Entry 8TNC (X-ray diffraction, 1.40 A resolution); this record covers chains A and C of the 3 polymer chains in the assembly.

== Chain A (and C) ==
Protein: De novo designed protein
From: synthetic construct
Notes: chain C of this document is another copy of the same molecule, construct and numbering; everything in this record applies to it too
Sequence (147 residues; each row starts with the number of its first residue):
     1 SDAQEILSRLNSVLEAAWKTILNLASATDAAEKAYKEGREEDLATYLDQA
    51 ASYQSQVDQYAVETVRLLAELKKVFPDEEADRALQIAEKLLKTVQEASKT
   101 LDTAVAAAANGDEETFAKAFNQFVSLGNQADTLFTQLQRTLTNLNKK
Ligand contacts: Niraparib (3JD; 2-{4-[(3S)-piperidin-3-yl]phenyl}-2H-indazole-7-carboxamide): Ile21, Leu24, Ala25, Thr28, Asp29, Glu32, Gln54, Val57, Val94, Ala97, Phe123, Val124, Gly127, Asn128, Ala130, Asp131, Phe134

== Interface between chain A and chain C ==
Pairs across the interface (18; chain A residue first):
  Lys19(A) - Thr45(C)
  Lys19(A) - Gln49(C)  hydrogen bond
  Leu22(A) - Asp42(C)
  Leu22(A) - Thr45(C)
  Leu22(A) - Tyr46(C)  hydrogen bond (backbone-side chain)
  Asn23(A) - Gln49(C)
  Ser26(A) - Ser26(C)  hydrogen bond
  Ser26(A) - Ala30(C)
  Ser26(A) - Tyr46(C)
  Asp29(A) - Lys33(C)  salt bridge
  Ala30(A) - Ser26(C)
  Lys33(A) - Asp29(C)  salt bridge
  Asp42(A) - Leu22(C)
  Thr45(A) - Leu22(C)
  Tyr46(A) - Leu22(C)  hydrogen bond (side chain-backbone)
  Tyr46(A) - Ser26(C)
  Gln49(A) - Asn23(C)
  Tyr53(A) - Tyr53(C)  hydrogen bond
Also at the interface, not in a pair above, chain A (15 interface residues in all): Trp18, Ala25, Ala27
Also at the interface, not in a pair above, chain C (15 interface residues in all): Trp18, Lys19, Ala25, Ala27

== Summary ==
The chain A/chain C interface involves 15 residues from each chain, with 5 hydrogen bonds and 2 salt bridges.
Among the polar pairs are Asp29(A)-Lys33(C), Lys19(A)-Gln49(C) and Leu22(A)-Tyr46(C). Ligands of chain A:
Niraparib.
Chain A and chain C are both De novo designed protein (synthetic construct); the structure, De novo designed
protein binds poly ADP ribose polymerase inhibitors (PARPi) - holo niraparib, was determined by X-ray
diffraction (same publication as 8TN1, 8TN6, 8TNB and 8TND).
